3U4I - chain A; structure by X-ray diffraction, 2.12 A resolution.

# Chain A
Name: ADP-ribosyl cyclase 1
Source organism: Homo sapiens
Notes: EC 3.2.2.5; fragment: extracellular domain, enzymatic domain
Reference sequence: P28907 (CD38_HUMAN); residue numbers follow UniProt; this construct covers 45-300
Amino-acid sequence (262 residues; each row starts with the number of its first residue):
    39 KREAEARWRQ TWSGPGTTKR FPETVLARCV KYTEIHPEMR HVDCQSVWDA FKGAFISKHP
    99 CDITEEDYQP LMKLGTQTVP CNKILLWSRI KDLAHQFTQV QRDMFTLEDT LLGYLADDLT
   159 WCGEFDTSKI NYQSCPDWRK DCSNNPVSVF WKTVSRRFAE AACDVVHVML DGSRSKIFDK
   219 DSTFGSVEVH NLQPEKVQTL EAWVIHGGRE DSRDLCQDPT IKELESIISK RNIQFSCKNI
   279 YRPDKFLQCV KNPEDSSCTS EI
Not modelled in the structure: 39-44, 245-249, 297-300
Construct notes: expression tag (39-44); engineered mutation Thr49 (Gln in P28907), Asp100 (Asn in P28907), Asp164 (Asn in P28907), Asp209 (Asn in P28907), Asp219 (Asn in P28907)
Cystine bridges: Cys67-Cys82, Cys99-Cys180, Cys119-Cys201, Cys160-Cys173, Cys254-Cys275, Cys287-Cys296
Small-molecule neighbours: CVR (Cyclic adenosine 5'-diphosphocarbocyclic ribose): Leu124, Trp125, Ser126, Arg127, Leu145, Glu146, Val185, Ser186, Trp189, Ser193, Ser220, Thr221, Phe222, Glu226
Swiss-Prot annotation at these positions:
  - active site: Cys119, Cys201
  - natural variant: Arg140 (R140W: Seems to contribute to the development of type II diabetes)
  - mutagenesis: Cys119 (C119K: Loss of cADPR hydrolase activity; C119R/E/A: Loss of cADPR hydrolase and ADP-ribosyl cyclase activity), Cys160 (C160A: Loss of cADPR hydrolase and ADP-ribosyl cyclase activity), Cys173 (C173A: Loss of cADPR hydrolase and ADP-ribosyl cyclase activity), Cys201 (C201D/K/A: Loss of cADPR hydrolase and ADP-ribosyl cyclase activity; C201E: Loss of cADPR hydrolase activity)
From the paper describing this entry:
  - binding site for CVR: Trp125, Arg127, Glu146, Trp189, Thr221, Phe222, Glu226
  - catalytic residues: Glu226 (citing earlier work)

# Overview
Bound to chain A: compound CVR. UniProt lists active-site residues Cys119 and Cys201 and 4 mutagenesis sites.
The paper reports the catalytic residue Glu226; a binding site for CVR at Trp125, Arg127 and Glu146 among
others.
Chain A is ADP-ribosyl cyclase 1 (Homo sapiens); the structure, CD38 structure-based inhibitor design using
the N1-cyclic inosine 5'-diphosphate ribose template, was determined by X-ray diffraction, deposited together
with 3U4H.
